PDB entry 6W1C | electron microscopy, 5.30 A resolution (low resolution: residue-level contacts below are approximate; hydrogen-bond / salt-bridge calls are withheld) | chains J and N of the 16 polymer chains in the assembly

# Chain J
Molecule: Fab CHK-265 heavy chain
Organism: Homo sapiens
Notes: antibody fragment or engineered binder
Amino-acid sequence (218 residues; row label = number of the first residue in the row):
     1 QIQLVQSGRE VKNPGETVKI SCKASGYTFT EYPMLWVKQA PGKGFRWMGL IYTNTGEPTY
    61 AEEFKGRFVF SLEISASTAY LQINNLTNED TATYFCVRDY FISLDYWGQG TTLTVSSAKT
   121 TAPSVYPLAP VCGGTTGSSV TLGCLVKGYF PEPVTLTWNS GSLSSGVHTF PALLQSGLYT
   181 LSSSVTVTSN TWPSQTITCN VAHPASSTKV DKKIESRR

# Chain N
Molecule: Fab CHK-265 light chain
Organism: Homo sapiens
Notes: antibody fragment or engineered binder
Amino-acid sequence (211 residues; numbered 219 to 429; the number before each row is that of its first residue):
   219 QAVVTQESAL TTSPGETVTL TCRSNIGAVT SSNCANWVQE KPDHFFTGLI GDTNNRRSGV
   279 PARFSGSLIG DKAALTITGA QTEDEAIYFC ALWYNNLWVF GGGTKLTVLG QPKSSPSVTL
   339 FPPSSEELET NKATLVCTIT DFYPGVVTVD WKVDGTPVTQ GMETTQPSKQ SNNKYMASSY
   399 LTLTARAWER HSSYSCQVTH EGHTVEKSLS R

# Interface between chain J and chain N
Pairs across the interface (8; chain J residue first):
  K43(J) with F318(N); G319(N)
  F45(J) with V317(N); F318(N)
  F101(J) with G269(N)
  I102(J) with G269(N)
  Y126(J) with E344(N)
  C132(J) with S428(N)
Also at the interface, not in a pair above, chain J (8 interface residues in all): Q109, V131
Also at the interface, not in a pair above, chain N (11 interface residues in all): H262, D270, S276, W316, L338

# Overview
Chain J and chain N form an interface of 8 and 11 residues respectively.
Chain J is Fab CHK-265 heavy chain and chain N is Fab CHK-265 light chain, both from Homo sapiens; the
structure, Human mAbs broadly protect against infection of arthritiogenic alphaviruses by recognizing
conserved elements of the MXR8 ..., was determined by electron microscopy together with 6W2U, 6VYV and 6W09
from the same study.
